PDB entry 9H45 | X-ray diffraction, 2.08 A resolution | chains C and Q of the 7 polymer chains in the assembly

Chain C:
Name: RNA-binding protein Hfq
Organism: Escherichia coli (strain K12)
UniProt: P0A6X3 (HFQ_ECOLI); numbering as in UniProt (aligned over 1-102)
Amino-acid sequence (102 residues; numbered 1 to 102; the number before each row is that of its first residue):
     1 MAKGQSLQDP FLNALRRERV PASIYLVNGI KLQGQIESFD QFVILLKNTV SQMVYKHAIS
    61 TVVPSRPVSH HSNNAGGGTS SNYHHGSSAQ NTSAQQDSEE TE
Not modelled in the structure: 1-5, 69-102
Sequence notes: engineered mutation Ala22 (Val in P0A6X3)
Swiss-Prot annotation at these positions:
  - mutagenesis: Gln8 (Q8A: No effect on Hfq condensate formation in both growing and late stationary phases), Asp9 (D9A: No effect on Hfq condensate formation in both growing and late stationary phases), Arg16 (R16A: Almost completely disrupts the ability of Hfq to form condensates in both growing and late stationary phases), Arg19 (R19A: Almost completely disrupts the ability of Hfq to form condensates in both growing and late stationary phases), Tyr25 (Y25D: Almost completely disrupts the ability of Hfq to form condensates in both growing and late stationary phases), Lys31 (K31A: Almost completely disrupts the ability of Hfq to form condensates in both growing and late stationary phases)
What the authors report for this chain:
  - mutagenesis - K3A, Q8A, D9A, F11A, L12A, R16A, R17A, V22A, I24A, Y25A, L26A, G29A, I30A, L32A, G34A, I36A, F39A, L46A, V54A, Y55A, K56A, H57A, I59A, T61A, V62A: decreased growth
  - mutagenesis - Y55A: abolished expression
  - mutagenesis - F11A, L12A, I24A, I30A, I36A, L46A, Y55A: decreased expression
  - mutagenesis - F11A, L12A, I24A, I36A: unchanged expression
  - mutagenesis - F11A, L12A, I24A, I36A, Y55A: decreased stability (from molecular simulation)
  - mutagenesis - V22A, G34A: unchanged stability (from molecular simulation)
  - mutagenesis - V22A (2.5-5-fold): increased binding to the 18-nt RNA strand (chain Q)
  - mutagenesis - V22A: unchanged binding to U6
  - mutagenesis - G34A (2-fold): increased binding to U6
  - mutagenesis - V22A: unchanged binding to poly(U) RNA

Chain Q:
Molecule: 18-nt RNA strand
Sequence (18 nucleotides; each row starts with the number of its first residue):
     1 AAAAAAAAAA AAAAAAAA

Interface between chain C and chain Q:
Contacting residue pairs - 16 pairs, chain C then chain Q:
  Tyr25(C) - A3(Q)  stacking on the base
  Leu26(C) - A6(Q)  base contact
  Asn28(C) - A4(Q)  phosphate contact
  Gly29(C) - A3(Q)  hydrogen bond to the sugar
  Gly29(C) - A4(Q)  sugar contact
  Gly29(C) - A5(Q)  phosphate contact
  Ile30(C) - A4(Q)  sugar contact
  Ile30(C) - A5(Q)  sugar contact
  Ile30(C) - A6(Q)  sugar contact
  Lys31(C) - A5(Q)  hydrogen bond to the phosphate
  Leu32(C) - A5(Q)  base contact
  Gln33(C) - A5(Q)  hydrogen bond to the base
  Asn48(C) - A5(Q)  base contact
  Gln52(C) - A5(Q)  hydrogen bond to the base
  Gln52(C) - A6(Q)  hydrogen bond to the base
  Thr61(C) - A3(Q)  hydrogen bond to the base
Other interface residues (no listed pair), chain C (13 interface residues in all): Leu46, Ser60
Other interface residues (no listed pair), chain Q (5 interface residues in all): A7

In short:
13 residues of chain C face 5 of chain Q across their interface; the contacts include 6 hydrogen bonds and 1
aromatic stacking contact. Polar contacts include Gln33(C)-A5(Q), Gln52(C)-A5(Q) and Gln52(C)-A6(Q). The paper
reports that K3A, Q8A and D9A of chain C, among others, reduce growth; F11A, L12A and I24A of chain C, among
others, reduce expression; 25 substitutions were tested in all.
Chain C is RNA-binding protein Hfq (Escherichia coli (strain K12)) and chain Q is an 18-nt RNA strand; the
structure, Crystal Structure of Hfq V22A, was determined by X-ray diffraction together with 9GU5 from the same
study.
